1GET - chains A and B; structure by X-ray diffraction, 2.00 A resolution.

== Chain A (and B) ==
Molecule: Glutathione reductase
From: Escherichia coli
Notes: EC 1.6.4.2; chain B of this document is another copy of the same molecule, construct and numbering; everything in this record applies to it too
UniProtKB: P06715 (GSHR_ECOLI); numbering as in UniProt (aligned over 1-450)
Amino-acid sequence (450 residues; row label = number of the first residue in the row):
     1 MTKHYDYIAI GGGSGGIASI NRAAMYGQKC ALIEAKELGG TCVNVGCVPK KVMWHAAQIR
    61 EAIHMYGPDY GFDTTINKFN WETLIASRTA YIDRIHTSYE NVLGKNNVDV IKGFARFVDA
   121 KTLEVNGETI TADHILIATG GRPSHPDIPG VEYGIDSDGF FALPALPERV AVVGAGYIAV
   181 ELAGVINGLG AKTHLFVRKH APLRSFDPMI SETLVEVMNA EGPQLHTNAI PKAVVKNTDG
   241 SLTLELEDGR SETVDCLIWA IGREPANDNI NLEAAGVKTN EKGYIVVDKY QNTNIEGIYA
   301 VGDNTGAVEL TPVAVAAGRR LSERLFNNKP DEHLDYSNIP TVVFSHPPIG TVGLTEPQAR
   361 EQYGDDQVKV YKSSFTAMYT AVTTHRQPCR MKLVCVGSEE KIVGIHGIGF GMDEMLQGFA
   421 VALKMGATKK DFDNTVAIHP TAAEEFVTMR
Disordered / not traced: 1-2 (chain B: 1)
Curated features (UniProtKB/Swiss-Prot):
  - active site: His439 (Proton acceptor)
  - binding site (FAD): Ser14, Gly15, Glu34, Thr41, Cys42, Lys50, Ala115, Asp303, Thr311, His439
  - binding site (glutathione): Ser14, Tyr99, Arg319
  - binding site (NADP(+)): Ala175, Ile178, Glu181, Arg198, Arg204, Gly262, Glu309, Val342
Small-molecule neighbours:
  - FAD (flavin-adenine dinucleotide): Ile10, Gly11, Gly12, Gly13, Ser14, Gly15, Gly16, Ile33, Glu34, Ala35, Lys36, Glu37, Gly39, Gly40, Thr41, Cys42, Val45, Gly46, Cys47, Lys50, Gly113, Phe114, Ala115, Ala138, Thr139, Gly140, Gly141, Ser157, Phe161, Ile178, Arg263, Ile270, Val301, Gly302, Asp303, Glu309, Leu310, Thr311, Pro312, Ala314, Phe344
  - NADP (NAP; NADP nicotinamide-adenine-dinucleotide phosphate): Lys50, Pro146, Val173, Gly174, Ala175, Gly176, Tyr177, Ile178, Glu181, Arg198, Lys199, Arg204, Pro231, Ala260, Ile261, Gly262, Arg263, Val308, Glu309, Leu310, Thr341, Val342, Val343, Phe344

== How chain A and chain B interact ==
Residue-residue contacts - 150 pairs, chain A then chain B:
  Met25(A) - Arg450(B)
  Cys42(A) - His439(B)
  Cys47(A) - His439(B)
  Cys47(A) - Pro440(B)
  Lys51(A) - Met378(B)
  Lys51(A) - Pro440(B)  hydrogen bond (side chain-backbone)
  Val52(A) - Tyr70(B)
  Val52(A) - Val382(B)  hydrophobic
  His55(A) - Tyr70(B)
  His55(A) - Tyr379(B)
  Ala56(A) - Tyr70(B)  hydrophobic
  Ala56(A) - Phe72(B)
  Ile59(A) - Gly67(B)
  Ile59(A) - Tyr70(B)  hydrophobic
  Ile59(A) - Phe72(B)  hydrophobic
  Ile59(A) - Tyr379(B)
  Arg60(A) - Phe72(B)
  Ile63(A) - Ile63(B)  hydrophobic
  Ile63(A) - Thr74(B)
  Pro68(A) - Thr83(B)
  Asp69(A) - Thr83(B)
  Asp69(A) - Ser87(B)  hydrogen bond (backbone-side chain)
  Tyr70(A) - Val52(B)
  Tyr70(A) - His55(B)
  Tyr70(A) - Ala56(B)  hydrophobic
  Tyr70(A) - Ile59(B)  hydrophobic
  Tyr70(A) - Phe79(B)
  Tyr70(A) - Leu84(B)
  Gly71(A) - Lys78(B)
  Gly71(A) - Phe79(B)
  Gly71(A) - Asn80(B)  hydrogen bond (backbone-backbone)
  Gly71(A) - Thr83(B)
  Phe72(A) - Ala56(B)
  Phe72(A) - Ile59(B)  hydrophobic
  Phe72(A) - Arg60(B)
  Phe72(A) - Lys78(B)
  Phe72(A) - Phe79(B)  hydrophobic
  Phe72(A) - Leu189(B)  hydrophobic
  Asp73(A) - Ile76(B)
  Asp73(A) - Asn77(B)  hydrogen bond (backbone-backbone)
  Asp73(A) - Lys78(B)  hydrogen bond (backbone-backbone)
  Thr74(A) - Ile63(B)
  Thr74(A) - Thr75(B)
  Thr74(A) - Asn77(B)
  Thr75(A) - Asp73(B)
  Thr75(A) - Thr74(B)
  Thr75(A) - Thr75(B)  hydrogen bond (backbone-backbone)
  Thr75(A) - Asn77(B)  hydrogen bond
  Ile76(A) - Asp73(B)
  Asn77(A) - Asp73(B)  hydrogen bond (backbone-backbone)
  Asn77(A) - Thr74(B)
  Asn77(A) - Thr75(B)  hydrogen bond
  Lys78(A) - Gly71(B)
  Lys78(A) - Phe72(B)
  Lys78(A) - Asp73(B)  hydrogen bond (backbone-backbone)
  Phe79(A) - Tyr70(B)
  Phe79(A) - Gly71(B)
  Phe79(A) - Phe72(B)  hydrophobic
  Asn80(A) - Gly71(B)  hydrogen bond (backbone-backbone)
  Thr83(A) - Asp69(B)
  Thr83(A) - Gly71(B)
  Leu84(A) - Tyr70(B)
  Ser87(A) - Asp69(B)  hydrogen bond (side chain-backbone)
  Ser87(A) - Val382(B)
  Tyr91(A) - Met378(B)
  Tyr91(A) - Ala381(B)  hydrophobic
  Tyr91(A) - Val382(B)  hydrophobic
  Arg94(A) - Ala381(B)  hydrogen bond (side chain-backbone)
  Arg94(A) - Arg386(B)
  Leu189(A) - Phe72(B)  hydrophobic
  Pro312(A) - Val436(B)  hydrophobic
  Pro312(A) - Ala437(B)
  Pro312(A) - His439(B)
  Arg320(A) - Asn434(B)
  Pro340(A) - Val436(B)
  Pro340(A) - Ala437(B)
  Pro340(A) - Ile438(B)  hydrophobic
  Val342(A) - Ile438(B)  hydrophobic
  Phe344(A) - Pro440(B)
  Met378(A) - Lys51(B)
  Met378(A) - Tyr91(B)
  Tyr379(A) - His55(B)
  Tyr379(A) - Ile59(B)  hydrophobic
  Ala381(A) - Tyr91(B)  hydrophobic
  Ala381(A) - Arg94(B)
  Val382(A) - Ser87(B)
  Val382(A) - Tyr91(B)  hydrophobic
  Arg386(A) - Arg94(B)
  Asp413(A) - Thr441(B)
  Glu414(A) - Met415(B)
  Glu414(A) - Thr441(B)
  Glu414(A) - Ala442(B)  hydrogen bond (side chain-backbone)
  Glu414(A) - Ala443(B)  hydrogen bond (side chain-backbone)
  Met415(A) - Glu414(B)
  Leu416(A) - Ile438(B)  hydrophobic
  Gln417(A) - Phe419(B)
  Gln417(A) - Thr435(B)
  Gln417(A) - Val436(B)  hydrogen bond (side chain-backbone)
  Gln417(A) - Ala437(B)
  Gln417(A) - Ile438(B)  hydrogen bond (side chain-backbone)
  Gln417(A) - Ala443(B)
  Gln417(A) - Glu444(B)
  Gln417(A) - Val447(B)
  Gly418(A) - Gly418(B)
  Gly418(A) - Phe419(B)
  Phe419(A) - Gln417(B)
  Phe419(A) - Gly418(B)
  Ala420(A) - Thr435(B)
  Val421(A) - Asp431(B)
  Val421(A) - Phe432(B)  hydrophobic
  Val421(A) - Thr435(B)
  Ala422(A) - Val421(B)  hydrophobic
  Lys424(A) - Asn434(B)
  Lys424(A) - Thr435(B)
  Met425(A) - Met425(B)  hydrophobic
  Met425(A) - Ala427(B)  hydrophobic
  Met425(A) - Asp431(B)
  Ala427(A) - Met425(B)  hydrophobic
  Asp431(A) - Met425(B)
  Phe432(A) - Val421(B)  hydrophobic
  Asn434(A) - Arg320(B)
  Asn434(A) - Lys424(B)
  Thr435(A) - Gln417(B)
  Thr435(A) - Ala420(B)
  Thr435(A) - Val421(B)
  Val436(A) - Pro312(B)  hydrophobic
  Val436(A) - Pro340(B)
  Val436(A) - Gln417(B)  hydrogen bond (backbone-side chain)
  Ala437(A) - Pro312(B)
  Ala437(A) - Gln417(B)
  Ile438(A) - Pro340(B)  hydrophobic
  Ile438(A) - Val342(B)  hydrophobic
  Ile438(A) - Leu416(B)  hydrophobic
  Ile438(A) - Gln417(B)  hydrogen bond (backbone-side chain)
  His439(A) - Cys42(B)
  His439(A) - Cys47(B)
  His439(A) - Pro312(B)
  Pro440(A) - Cys47(B)
  Pro440(A) - Lys51(B)  hydrogen bond (backbone-side chain)
  Pro440(A) - Phe344(B)
  Thr441(A) - Asp413(B)
  Thr441(A) - Glu414(B)
  Ala442(A) - Glu414(B)  hydrogen bond (backbone-side chain)
  Ala443(A) - Glu414(B)  hydrogen bond (backbone-side chain)
  Ala443(A) - Gln417(B)
  Glu444(A) - Gln417(B)
  Val447(A) - Gln417(B)
  Val447(A) - Val421(B)  hydrophobic
  Arg450(A) - Arg22(B)
  Arg450(A) - Arg319(B)
Other interface residues (no listed pair), chain A (79 interface residues in all): Arg22, Val48, Ala62, Tyr66, Gly67, Thr311, Val313, Leu334, Ile339, Gly411, Gly426, Asp433
Other interface residues (no listed pair), chain B (77 interface residues in all): Ala62, Tyr66, Pro68, Thr311, Val313, Leu334, Ile339, Gly411, Ala422, Gly426

== Summary ==
79 residues of chain A face 77 of chain B across their interface; the contacts include 22 hydrogen bonds.
Polar pairs include Lys51(A)-Pro440(B), Asp69(A)-Ser87(B) and Thr75(A)-Asn77(B). Ligands of chain A:
flavin-adenine dinucleotide and NADP.
Both chains are Glutathione reductase (Escherichia coli). Entry 1GET (Anatomy of an engineered NAD-binding
site) was determined by X-ray diffraction (same publication as 1GES and 1GEU).
